PDB entry 9DTR | electron microscopy, 2.31 A resolution | chains 6 and L of the 47 polymer chains in the assembly

# Chain 6
Molecule: U6 snRNA
Source organism: Saccharomyces cerevisiae
Sequence (112 nucleotides; each row starts with the number of its first residue):
     1 GUUCGCGAAGUAACCCUUCGUGGACAUUUGGUCAAUUUGAAACAAUACAG
    51 AGAUGAUCAGCAGUUCCCCUGCAUAAGGAUGAACCGUUUUACAAAGAGAU
   101 UUAUUUCGUUUU
Unresolved in the structure: 103-112
Modified positions: PSU (pseudouridine-5'-monophosphate) at position 28
Bound ions: K+ site 1: G50, A51 (shared with 3 residues of chain I); K+ site 2: G52, A59, U80; Mg2+: A59, G60 (shared with 1 residue of chain I); K+ site 3: G60, G78 (shared with 2 residues of chain E); K+ site 4: C61, G78, U80, G81

# Chain L
Name: Pre-mRNA-splicing factor BUD31
Source organism: Saccharomyces cerevisiae
Reference sequence: P25337 (BUD31_YEAST); numbering as in UniProt (aligned over 1-157)
Sequence (157 residues; row label = number of the first residue in the row):
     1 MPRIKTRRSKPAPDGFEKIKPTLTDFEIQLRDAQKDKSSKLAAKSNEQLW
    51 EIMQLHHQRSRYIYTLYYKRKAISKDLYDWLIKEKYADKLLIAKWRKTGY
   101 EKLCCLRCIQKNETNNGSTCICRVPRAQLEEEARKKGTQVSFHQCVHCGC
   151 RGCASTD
Unresolved in the structure: 1
Bound ions: Zn2+ site 1: Cys-104, Cys-105, Cys-108, Cys-148; Zn2+ site 2: Cys-104, Cys-122, Cys-150, Cys-153; Zn2+ site 3: Cys-108, Cys-120, Cys-122, Cys-145
UniProt features mapped onto this chain:
  - motif: Pro-2 to Pro-11 (Nuclear localization signal)

# Interface between chain 6 and chain L
Pairs across the interface - 44 pairs, chain 6 then chain L:
  G1(6) with Thr-98(L), base contact; Gly-99(L), base contact; Glu-101(L), hydrogen bond to the base; Lys-102(L), salt bridge to the phosphate; Ser-155(L), base contact; Thr-156(L), base contact
  U2(6) with Glu-101(L), sugar contact
  C25(6) with Thr-98(L), hydrogen bond to the base; Gly-99(L), base contact
  A26(6) with Gly-99(L), sugar contact; Tyr-100(L), sugar contact; Arg-123(L), hydrogen bond to the sugar; Pro-125(L), base contact; Thr-156(L), base contact
  U27(6) with Lys-111(L), salt bridge to the phosphate; Thr-119(L), sugar contact; Val-124(L), base contact; Pro-125(L), base contact; Gln-128(L), base contact
  PSU_28(6) with Ser-118(L), phosphate contact; Thr-119(L), hydrogen bond to the phosphate; Ile-121(L), sugar contact; Val-124(L), sugar contact; Gln-128(L), base contact; Leu-129(L), base contact; Glu-132(L), hydrogen bond to the base
  U29(6) with Thr-114(L), phosphate contact; Asn-116(L), hydrogen bond to the phosphate; Ser-118(L), hydrogen bond to the phosphate; Thr-119(L), sugar contact; Cys-120(L), sugar contact; Ile-121(L), hydrogen bond to the sugar; Cys-145(L), base contact; Val-146(L), hydrogen bond to the base; His-147(L), sugar contact
  G30(6) with Glu-113(L), phosphate contact; Thr-114(L), phosphate contact; Asn-115(L), hydrogen bond to the phosphate; Val-146(L), sugar contact
  G31(6) with Asn-115(L), hydrogen bond to the phosphate
  A35(6) with Lys-40(L), hydrogen bond to the phosphate; Leu-41(L), base contact; Ala-42(L), hydrogen bond to the phosphate
  U36(6) with Lys-40(L), salt bridge to the phosphate
Also at the interface, not in a pair above, chain L (30 interface residues in all): Phe-142, Gln-144

# Summary
11 residues of chain 6 and 30 residues of chain L are in contact, with 13 hydrogen bonds and 3 salt bridges.
Polar pairs include G1(6)/Glu-101(L), C25(6)/Thr-98(L) and PSU_28(6)/Glu-132(L). The K+ site 1 is built by
G50(6) and A51(6).
Chain 6 is U6 snRNA and chain L is Pre-mRNA-splicing factor BUD31, both from Saccharomyces cerevisiae; the
structure, Structure of the yeast post-catalytic P complex spliceosome at 2.3 Angstrom resolution, was
determined by electron microscopy.
